PDB entry 9BTO | electron microscopy, 3.10 A resolution | chains A and B of the 6 polymer chains in the assembly

[Chain A]
Protein: Hemagglutinin HA1
From: Influenza B virus
UniProtKB: A0A2Z5DTY0 (A0A2Z5DTY0_9INFB); the author numbering skips numbers that UniProt does not, so the offset changes along the chain: 0-161 = UniProt 15-176; 163-347 = UniProt 177-361
Sequence (370 residues; row label = number of the first residue in the row; note: 1 number in that range is skipped by the numbering (no residue carries it; nothing is unmodelled there); numbers below 1 keep their minus sign (Met-23 is residue -23)):
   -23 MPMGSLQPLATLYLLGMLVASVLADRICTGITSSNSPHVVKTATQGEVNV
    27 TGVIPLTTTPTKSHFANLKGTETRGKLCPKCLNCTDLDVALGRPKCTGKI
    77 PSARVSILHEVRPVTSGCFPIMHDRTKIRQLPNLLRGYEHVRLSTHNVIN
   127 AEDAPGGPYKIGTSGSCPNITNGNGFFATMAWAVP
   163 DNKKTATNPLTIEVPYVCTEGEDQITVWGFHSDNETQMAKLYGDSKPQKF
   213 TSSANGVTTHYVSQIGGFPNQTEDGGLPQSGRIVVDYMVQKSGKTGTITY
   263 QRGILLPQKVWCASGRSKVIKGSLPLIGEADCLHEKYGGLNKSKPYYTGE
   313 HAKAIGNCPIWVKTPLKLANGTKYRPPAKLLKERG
Not modelled in the structure: -23 to 7, 341-347
Cystine bridges: Cys54-Cys57, Cys60-Cys72, Cys94-Cys143, Cys180-Cys274, Cys294-Cys320
Glycans and other covalent adducts: N-acetylglucosamine (NAG) linked to Asn25, Asn59, Asn145, Asn196, Asn232, Asn303, Asn332
Construct notes: initiating methionine (-23); expression tag (-22 to -1); conflict Asp129 (Gly144 in A0A2Z5DTY0), Asn164 (Lys178 in A0A2Z5DTY0), Lys165 (Asn179 in A0A2Z5DTY0)

[Chain B]
Protein: Hemagglutinin HA2
From: Influenza B virus
UniProtKB: A0A2Z5DTY0 (A0A2Z5DTY0_9INFB); residues 2-183 here correspond to UniProt positions 362-543 (UniProt number = residue number + 360)
Sequence (224 residues; each row starts with the number of its first residue):
     2 FFGAIAGFLEGGWEGMIAGWHGYTSHGAHGVAVAADLKSTQEAINKITKN
    52 LNSLSELEVKNLQRLSGAMDELHNEILELDEKVDDLRADTISSQIELAVL
   102 LSNEGIINSEDEHLLALERKLKKMLGPSAVEIGNGCFETKHKCNQTCLDR
   152 IAAGTFDAGEFSLPTFDSLNITAASLNDDGLDENLYFQGSSFLVQSGDGR
   202 HHHHHHHHWSHPQFEKWSHPQFEK
Not modelled in the structure: 2-8, 156-225
Cystine bridges: Cys144-Cys148
Construct notes: conflict Val32 (Ile392 in A0A2Z5DTY0), Arg151 (Lys511 in A0A2Z5DTY0); expression tag (184-225)

[Interface between chain A and chain B]
Contacting residue pairs (84; chain A residue first):
  Thr8(A) - Ile18(B)
  Thr8(A) - Trp21(B)
  Thr8(A) - His22(B)  hydrogen bond (side chain-backbone)
  Ser9(A) - Ile18(B)
  Ser9(A) - Trp21(B)
  Ser10(A) - Trp21(B)
  Val16(A) - Asn104(B)
  Lys17(A) - Leu101(B)
  Lys17(A) - Asn104(B)  hydrogen bond (backbone-side chain)
  Thr18(A) - Leu101(B)
  Thr18(A) - Glu105(B)
  Thr18(A) - Ile108(B)
  Ala19(A) - Leu101(B)
  Ala19(A) - Glu105(B)
  Thr20(A) - Glu105(B)  hydrogen bond
  Gln21(A) - Ile108(B)
  Gln21(A) - Asn109(B)  hydrogen bond
  Val24(A) - Ile108(B)  hydrophobic
  Val26(A) - Ile108(B)  hydrophobic
  Thr27(A) - Trp21(B)
  Ile30(A) - Ile48(B)  hydrophobic
  Ile30(A) - Leu52(B)  hydrophobic
  Leu32(A) - Leu52(B)  hydrophobic
  Leu32(A) - Val100(B)  hydrophobic
  Leu84(A) - Arg65(B)
  Val87(A) - Asp71(B)
  Arg88(A) - Glu72(B)  salt bridge
  Lys103(A) - Leu73(B)
  Gln106(A) - Met70(B)
  Gln106(A) - Asp71(B)
  Asn109(A) - Met70(B)
  Leu110(A) - Met70(B)
  Gly113(A) - Ser67(B)
  Arg278(A) - Ser67(B)  hydrogen bond
  Lys280(A) - Gln64(B)
  Val281(A) - Gln64(B)
  Val281(A) - Arg65(B)  hydrogen bond (backbone-backbone)
  Lys283(A) - Arg65(B)
  Pro307(A) - Ser56(B)
  Tyr308(A) - Leu55(B)  hydrogen bond (side chain-backbone)
  Tyr308(A) - Ile96(B)  hydrophobic
  His313(A) - Asp85(B)
  His313(A) - Ala89(B)
  Lys315(A) - Leu63(B)
  Lys315(A) - Gln64(B)
  Lys315(A) - Arg65(B)
  Lys315(A) - Asp81(B)  salt bridge
  Lys315(A) - Asp85(B)  salt bridge
  Ala316(A) - Asn62(B)
  Ala316(A) - Leu63(B)  hydrogen bond (backbone-backbone)
  Ala316(A) - Gln64(B)  hydrogen bond (backbone-side chain)
  Ile317(A) - Gln64(B)
  Gly318(A) - Asn62(B)  hydrogen bond (backbone-side chain)
  Ile322(A) - Leu58(B)
  Ile322(A) - Val60(B)  hydrophobic
  Ile322(A) - Ile92(B)  hydrophobic
  Ile322(A) - Ile96(B)  hydrophobic
  Trp323(A) - Ala89(B)
  Trp323(A) - Ser93(B)
  Val324(A) - Ser93(B)
  Val324(A) - Ile96(B)  hydrophobic
  Lys325(A) - Asp90(B)  salt bridge
  Lys325(A) - Ser93(B)  hydrogen bond (backbone-side chain)
  Lys325(A) - Glu97(B)
  Thr326(A) - Glu97(B)
  Leu328(A) - Ile96(B)  hydrophobic
  Lys329(A) - Asn104(B)  hydrogen bond (backbone-side chain)
  Leu330(A) - Asn51(B)
  Leu330(A) - Leu52(B)  hydrophobic
  Leu330(A) - Leu55(B)  hydrophobic
  Leu330(A) - Ser103(B)
  Leu330(A) - Asn104(B)
  Ala331(A) - Ile48(B)
  Ala331(A) - Asn104(B)  hydrogen bond (backbone-side chain)
  Ala331(A) - Ile107(B)
  Asn332(A) - Ile48(B)
  Thr334(A) - Glu111(B)
  Lys335(A) - Ile108(B)
  Lys335(A) - Glu111(B)  hydrogen bond (backbone-side chain)
  Arg337(A) - Leu115(B)
  Pro338(A) - Gly12(B)
  Pro339(A) - Gly12(B)
  Pro339(A) - Gly13(B)
  Ala340(A) - Gly12(B)
Interface residues without a listed pair, chain A (53 interface residues in all): Tyr249, Ile282, Cys320, Gly333
Interface residues without a listed pair, chain B (42 interface residues in all): Trp14, Gly68, Leu102

[Summary]
53 residues of chain A and 42 residues of chain B are in contact, with 14 hydrogen bonds and 4 salt bridges.
Polar pairs include Arg88(A)-Glu72(B), Lys315(A)-Asp81(B) and Lys315(A)-Asp85(B). Covalently linked
N-acetylglucosamine: at Asn25(A), Asn59(A), Asn145(A), Asn196(A), Asn232(A) and Asn303(A) and 1 more.
Chain A is Hemagglutinin HA1 and chain B is Hemagglutinin HA2, both from Influenza B virus; the structure,
Influenza hemagglutinin B/Maryland/2016 glycoprotein, was determined by electron microscopy.
